PDB entry 5YFP | electron microscopy, 4.40 A resolution (low resolution: residue-level contacts below are approximate; hydrogen-bond / salt-bridge calls are withheld) | chains A and B of the 8 polymer chains in the assembly

[Chain A]
Molecule: Exocyst complex component SEC3
From: Saccharomyces cerevisiae S288c
UniProtKB: P33332 (SEC3_YEAST); numbering as in UniProt (aligned over 1-1336)
Sequence (1336 residues; row label = number of the first residue in the row):
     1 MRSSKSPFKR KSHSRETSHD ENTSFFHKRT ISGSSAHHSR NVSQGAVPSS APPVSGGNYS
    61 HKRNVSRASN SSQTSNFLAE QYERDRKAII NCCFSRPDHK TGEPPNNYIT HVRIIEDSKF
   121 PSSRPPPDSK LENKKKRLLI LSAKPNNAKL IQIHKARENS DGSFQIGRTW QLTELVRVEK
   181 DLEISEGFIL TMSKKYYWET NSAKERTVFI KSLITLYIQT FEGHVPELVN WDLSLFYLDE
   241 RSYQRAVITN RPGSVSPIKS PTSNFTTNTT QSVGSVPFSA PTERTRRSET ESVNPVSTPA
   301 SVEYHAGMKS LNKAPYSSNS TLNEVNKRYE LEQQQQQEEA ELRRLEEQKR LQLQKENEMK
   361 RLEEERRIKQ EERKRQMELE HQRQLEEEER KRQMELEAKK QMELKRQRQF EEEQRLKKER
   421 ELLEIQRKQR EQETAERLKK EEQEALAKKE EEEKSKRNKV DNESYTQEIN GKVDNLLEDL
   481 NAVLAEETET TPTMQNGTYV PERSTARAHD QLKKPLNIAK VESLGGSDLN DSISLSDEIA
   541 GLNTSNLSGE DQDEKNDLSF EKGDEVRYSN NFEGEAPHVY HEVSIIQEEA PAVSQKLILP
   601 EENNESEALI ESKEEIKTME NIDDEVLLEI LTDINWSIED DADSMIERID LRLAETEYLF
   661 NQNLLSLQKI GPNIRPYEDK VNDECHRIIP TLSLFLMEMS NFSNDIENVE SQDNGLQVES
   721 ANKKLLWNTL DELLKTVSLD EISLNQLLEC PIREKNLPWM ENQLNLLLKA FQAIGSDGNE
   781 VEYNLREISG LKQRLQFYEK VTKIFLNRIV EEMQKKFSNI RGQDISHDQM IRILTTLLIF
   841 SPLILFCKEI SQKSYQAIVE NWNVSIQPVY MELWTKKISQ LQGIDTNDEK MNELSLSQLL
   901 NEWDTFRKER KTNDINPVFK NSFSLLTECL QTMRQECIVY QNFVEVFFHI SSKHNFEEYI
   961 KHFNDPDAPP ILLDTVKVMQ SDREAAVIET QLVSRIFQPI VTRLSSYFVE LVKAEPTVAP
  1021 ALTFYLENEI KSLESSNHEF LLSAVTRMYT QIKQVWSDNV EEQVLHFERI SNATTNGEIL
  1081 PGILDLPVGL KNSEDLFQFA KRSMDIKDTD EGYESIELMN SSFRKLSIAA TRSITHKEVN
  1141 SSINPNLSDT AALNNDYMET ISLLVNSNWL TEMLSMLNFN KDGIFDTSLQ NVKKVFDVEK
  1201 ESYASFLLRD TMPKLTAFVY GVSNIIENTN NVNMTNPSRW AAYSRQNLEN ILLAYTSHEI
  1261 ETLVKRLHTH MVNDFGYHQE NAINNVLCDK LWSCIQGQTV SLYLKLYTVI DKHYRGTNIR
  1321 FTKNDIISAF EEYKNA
Not modelled in the structure: 1-610, 1136-1155, 1177-1181, 1229-1244, 1314-1322, 1333-1336

[Chain B]
Molecule: Exocyst complex component SEC5
From: Saccharomyces cerevisia S288c
UniProtKB: P89102 (SEC5_YEAST); numbering as in UniProt (aligned over 1-971)
Sequence (971 residues; each row starts with the number of its first residue):
     1 MDRFQIGDEQ LLRFYQLKTI NPTHSWAQDS SKLNNEEATS NELGVETSFD ILKDFKYGNQ
    61 ISIDKESRAY LNDESLSYIR DPLNGQEMSK ELQHLPNDSM RLNYLVNSKQ FNVKAFLRDM
   121 HKQDSFNDLN NSLDRLDSDI QDQSIHLKQL VGKNFTKYVK IKNKLDQIYK EFDEKTNEKN
   181 QCDSPKENQI NVESLNKKVD EVIRTTTFKL KPLMDNYQKI LNYQATKKFI ELNKFYFNLP
   241 KSLKRCLTNN DFNEFIIEYS KGLTLRRRFN QSSDASQSLV IKRIWTQIEN LLVTYKDLIW
   301 NSLINSNFNI DQPQETILSL FSKLLNLENF INNNQRESES GNKNTTSSSN ENPILRWMSI
   361 KMNGFQNELN ELSGHMISKI IHSQRLILQN NTNQDKSQGC VELSYYLKIN QLFQIISDTG
   421 KDSEGLKSTV EPNKVNTISG TSYLNLNCQP SSQGLTDSPT IIEMWLLILK YINDLWKICD
   481 QFIEFWEHIE KFLDGTYQNS IINEKRKENI LIGDSNIIES YQKSLILKEE QINEVRLKGE
   541 EFITSVSQNL ISFFTSSQSS LPSSLKDSTG DITRSNKDSG SPLDYGFIPP NCNGLSCLRY
   601 LPKIVEPILK FSTELAQLNI TTNGITICRN TLSTIINRCV GAISSTKLRD ISNFYQLENW
   661 QVYETVTFSS KSQDSSKNLT FEYGVTQFPE IVTSFQEVSI KTTRDLLFAY EKLPIINGIS
   721 VVSYPSKQLL TGIEIQQIIS MEAVLEAILK NAAKDKDNPR NSHTILTLTN LQYFRECAFP
   781 NILQYFDDAF EWNLASKNLE LFSLLSKMES SIFGNYLSDL KINLRDTLEE KFHEINWPMY
   841 TSNSFRVGDY IIEALMILIV VHSECFRIGP QLIHKILIET QIFIARYLFE AFKPYVGNLS
   901 NDGSLQIIVD LEFFQKVMGP LLEKDTEATL RACLQNCFQN DTNRLQKCIN EINPIVSANL
   961 KRTAIQFAAF S
Not modelled in the structure: 33-64, 332-342

[How chain A and chain B interact]
Residue-residue contacts (69; chain A residue first):
  Glu611(A) - Lys261(B)
  Glu611(A) - Thr264(B)
  Glu611(A) - Leu265(B)
  Ser612(A) - Leu265(B)
  Lys613(A) - Leu265(B)
  Lys613(A) - Arg268(B)
  Glu614(A) - Leu265(B)
  Glu614(A) - Arg266(B)
  Glu614(A) - Arg268(B)
  Glu614(A) - Phe269(B)
  Glu614(A) - Ser272(B)
  Glu615(A) - Arg268(B)
  Glu615(A) - Phe269(B)
  Glu615(A) - Ser272(B)
  Ile616(A) - Ser272(B)
  Ile616(A) - Ser273(B)
  Lys617(A) - Phe269(B)
  Lys617(A) - Ser273(B)
  Lys617(A) - Asp274(B)
  Lys617(A) - Ala275(B)
  Thr618(A) - Ser273(B)
  Thr618(A) - Ala275(B)
  Met619(A) - Ala275(B)
  Ile638(A) - Tyr236(B)
  Glu657(A) - Asp215(B)
  Asp679(A) - Glu201(B)
  Cys685(A) - Lys186(B)
  Ile688(A) - Lys186(B)
  Ile689(A) - Lys186(B)
  Ile689(A) - Glu187(B)
  Leu692(A) - Pro185(B)
  Leu692(A) - Glu187(B)
  Leu694(A) - Tyr70(B)
  Leu696(A) - Lys175(B)
  Met697(A) - Tyr70(B)
  Glu698(A) - Tyr70(B)
  Asn701(A) - Tyr70(B)
  Asn701(A) - Glu74(B)
  Ser703(A) - Lys164(B)
  Asp705(A) - Ser77(B)
  Glu707(A) - Lys164(B)
  Asn708(A) - Asp81(B)
  Glu710(A) - Lys157(B)
  Glu710(A) - Lys160(B)
  Ser711(A) - Ile161(B)
  Asp713(A) - Lys157(B)
  Gly715(A) - Met88(B)
  Leu716(A) - Met88(B)
  Gln717(A) - Met88(B)
  Gln717(A) - Ser89(B)
  Val718(A) - Ser89(B)
  Glu719(A) - Leu150(B)
  Leu725(A) - Asn97(B)
  Leu726(A) - Asp119(B)
  Leu726(A) - Arg135(B)
  Leu726(A) - Asp139(B)
  Asn728(A) - Val113(B)
  Asn728(A) - Phe116(B)
  Thr729(A) - Leu117(B)
  Leu730(A) - Ser132(B)
  Glu732(A) - Val113(B)
  Glu780(A) - Lys114(B)
  Val781(A) - Gln123(B)
  Glu782(A) - Leu117(B)
  Glu782(A) - Gln123(B)
  Tyr783(A) - Val113(B)
  Tyr783(A) - Leu117(B)
  Asn784(A) - Asp124(B)
  Asn784(A) - Ser125(B)
Other interface residues (no listed pair), chain A (50 interface residues in all): Glu629, Ser637, Asp650, Asn682, Ile706, Leu785
Other interface residues (no listed pair), chain B (53 interface residues in all): Asn84, Arg101, Phe111, Leu136, Ile140, Ile168, Lys197, Asn222, Ala225, Phe237, Leu239, Pro240, Gly262

[Summary]
Chain A and chain B form an interface of 50 and 53 residues respectively.
Chain A is Exocyst complex component SEC3 (Saccharomyces cerevisiae S288c) and chain B is Exocyst complex
component SEC5 (Saccharomyces cerevisia S288c); the structure, Cryo-EM Structure of the Exocyst Complex, was
determined by electron microscopy.
